2FHG - chains M and N of the 28 polymer chains in the assembly; structure by X-ray diffraction, 3.23 A resolution.

== Chain M ==
Molecule: 20S proteasome, alpha and beta subunits
From: Mycobacterium tuberculosis
Amino-acid sequence (250 residues; each row starts with the number of its first residue; numbers below 1 keep their minus sign (Met-1 is residue -1)):
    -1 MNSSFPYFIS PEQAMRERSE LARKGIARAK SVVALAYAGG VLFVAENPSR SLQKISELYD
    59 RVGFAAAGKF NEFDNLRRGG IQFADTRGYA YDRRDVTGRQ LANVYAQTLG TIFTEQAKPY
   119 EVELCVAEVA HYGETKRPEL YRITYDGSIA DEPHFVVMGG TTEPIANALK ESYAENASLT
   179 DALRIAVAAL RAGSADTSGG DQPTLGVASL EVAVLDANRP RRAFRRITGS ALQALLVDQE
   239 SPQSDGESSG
Unresolved in the structure: -1 to 7, 193-202, 238-248
Differences from the reference sequence: initiating methionine (-1); cloning artifact (0-1)

== Chain N ==
Molecule: proteasome, beta subunit
From: Mycobacterium tuberculosis
Amino-acid sequence (240 residues; each row starts with the number of its first residue):
   301 TTIVALKYPG GVVMAGDRRS TQGNMISGRD VRKVYITDDY TATGIAGTAA VAVEFARLYA
   361 VELEHYEKLE GVPLTFAGKI NRLAIMVRGN LAAAMQGLLA LPLLAGYDIH ASDPQSAGRI
   421 VSFDAAGGWN IEEEGYQAVG SGSLFAKSSM KKLYSQVTDG DSGLRVAVEA LYDAADDDSA
   481 TGGPDLVRGI FPTAVIIDAD GAVDVPESRI AELARAIIES RSGADTFGSD GGEKHHHHHH
Unresolved in the structure: 523-540
Differences from the reference sequence: expression tag (535-540)

== Chain M / chain N interface ==
Residue-residue contacts (26; chain M residue first):
  Ser54(M) with Lys368(N)
  Glu55(M) with Lys368(N)
  Leu56(M) with Lys368(N), hydrogen bond (backbone-side chain)
  Tyr57(M) with Lys368(N)
  Asp58(M) with Glu364(N)
  Arg75(M) with Lys368(N), hydrogen bond (side chain-backbone); Leu369(N), hydrogen bond (side chain-backbone)
  Arg76(M) with Leu369(N); Glu370(N), salt bridge
  Ile79(M) with His365(N); Lys368(N); Leu369(N)
  Gln80(M) with His365(N), hydrogen bond
  Asp83(M) with Val361(N); His365(N); Lys368(N), salt bridge
  Gly86(M) with Arg357(N), hydrogen bond (backbone-side chain)
  Tyr87(M) with Glu354(N); Arg357(N), hydrogen bond (backbone-side chain); Leu358(N)
  Tyr89(M) with Arg357(N), hydrogen bond (backbone-side chain)
  Asp90(M) with Arg357(N), salt bridge
  Arg91(M) with Glu364(N), salt bridge
  Arg219(M) with Glu364(N), salt bridge
  Arg220(M) with Glu364(N), salt bridge; Glu367(N), salt bridge
Also at the interface, not in a pair above, chain N (11 interface residues in all): Asp339

== Overview ==
17 residues of chain M face 11 of chain N across their interface; the contacts include 7 hydrogen bonds and 7
salt bridges. Among the polar pairs are Arg76(M)-Glu370(N), Asp83(M)-Lys368(N) and Asp90(M)-Arg357(N).
Chain M is 20S proteasome, alpha and beta subunits and chain N is proteasome, beta subunit, both from
Mycobacterium tuberculosis; the structure, Crystal Structure of Mycobacterial Tuberculosis Proteasome, was
determined by X-ray diffraction, deposited together with 2FHH.
